Entry 3MNN (X-ray diffraction, 2.50 A resolution); this record covers chains E and J of the 10 polymer chains in the assembly.

[Chain E]
Protein: Histone H3.2
From: Xenopus laevis
UniProtKB: P84233 (H32_XENLA); residues 1-135 here correspond to UniProt positions 2-136 (UniProt number = residue number + 1)
Sequence (135 residues; numbered 1 to 135; the number before each row is that of its first residue):
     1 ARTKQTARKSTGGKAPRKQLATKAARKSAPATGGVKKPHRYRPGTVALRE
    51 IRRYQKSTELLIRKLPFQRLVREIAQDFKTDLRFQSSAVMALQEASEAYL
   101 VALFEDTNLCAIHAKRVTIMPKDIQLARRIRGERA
Not modelled in the structure: 1-37, 135
Ion coordination: Mg2+ near Asp77 (its only coordinating residue here)
Curated features (UniProtKB/Swiss-Prot):
  - modified residue: Arg2 (Asymmetric dimethylarginine), Thr3 (Phosphothreonine), Lys4 (Allysine), Gln5 (5-glutamyl dopamine), Thr6 (Phosphothreonine), Arg8 (Citrulline), Lys9 (N6,N6,N6-trimethyllysine), Ser10 (ADP-ribosylserine), Thr11 (Phosphothreonine), Lys14 (N6-(2-hydroxyisobutyryl)lysine), Arg17 (Asymmetric dimethylarginine), Lys18 (N6-(2-hydroxyisobutyryl)lysine), Lys23 (N6-(2-hydroxyisobutyryl)lysine), Arg26 (Citrulline), Lys27 (N6,N6,N6-trimethyllysine), Ser28 (ADP-ribosylserine), Lys36 (N6,N6,N6-trimethyllysine), Lys37 (N6-methyllysine), Tyr41 (Phosphotyrosine), Lys56 (N6,N6,N6-trimethyllysine) and 8 more in UniProt
  - lipidation: Cys110 (S-palmitoyl cysteine)

[Chain J]
Molecule: 145-nt DNA strand
Sequence (145 nucleotides; numbered -72 to 72; the number before each row is that of its first residue; numbers below 1 keep their minus sign (DA-72 is residue -72)):
   -72 ATCAATATCCACCTGCAGATACTACCAAAAGTGTATTTGGAAACTGCTCC
   -22 ATCAAAAGGCATGTTCAGCTGATTCAGCTGAACATGCCTTTTGATGGAGC
    28 AGTTTCCAAATACACTTTTGGTAGTATCTGCAGGTGGATATTGAT

[How chain E and chain J interact]
Residue-residue contacts - 26 pairs, chain E then chain J:
  Arg40(E) with DG70(J), sugar contact
  Tyr41(E) with DT69(J), phosphate contact; DG70(J), phosphate contact
  Arg42(E) with DG-5(J), salt bridge to the phosphate; DG70(J), hydrogen bond to the phosphate; DA71(J), salt bridge to the phosphate
  Pro43(E) with DA-6(J), phosphate contact; DG-5(J), sugar contact
  Thr45(E) with DT69(J), phosphate contact; DG70(J), hydrogen bond to the phosphate
  Arg63(E) with DG-14(J), phosphate contact; DC-13(J), salt bridge to the phosphate
  Arg72(E) with DA-22(J), salt bridge to the phosphate
  Arg83(E) with DC-23(J), hydrogen bond to the sugar; DA-22(J), phosphate contact
  Phe84(E) with DC-23(J), sugar contact; DA-22(J), hydrogen bond to the phosphate
  Gln85(E) with DC-23(J), phosphate contact
  Ser86(E) with DC-23(J), hydrogen bond to the phosphate
  Arg116(E) with DT-3(J), phosphate contact; DG-2(J), phosphate contact
  Val117(E) with DC-4(J), phosphate contact; DT-3(J), hydrogen bond to the phosphate
  Thr118(E) with DC-4(J), hydrogen bond to the phosphate; DT-3(J), hydrogen bond to the phosphate
  Met120(E) with DG-2(J), phosphate contact
Other interface residues (no listed pair), chain E (16 interface residues in all): Lys115

[In short]
The interface between chain E and chain J involves 16 residues on one side and 12 on the other, with 8
hydrogen bonds and 4 salt bridges. Polar pairs include Arg83(E)-DC-23(J), Arg42(E)-DG70(J) and
Thr45(E)-DG70(J).
Here chain E is Histone H3.2 (Xenopus laevis) and chain J is a 145-nt DNA strand. Entry 3MNN (A Ruthenium
Antitumour Agent Forms Specific Histone Protein Adducts in the Nucleosome Core) was determined by X-ray
diffraction.
